Entry 3PR5 (X-ray diffraction, 2.40 A resolution); this record covers chains B and T of the 3 polymer chains in the assembly.

Chain B:
Molecule: DNA polymerase IV
Organism: Sulfolobus solfataricus
Notes: EC 2.7.7.7
Reference sequence: Q97W02 (DPO42_SULSO); numbering as in UniProt (aligned over 1-341)
Amino-acid sequence (341 residues; row label = number of the first residue in the row):
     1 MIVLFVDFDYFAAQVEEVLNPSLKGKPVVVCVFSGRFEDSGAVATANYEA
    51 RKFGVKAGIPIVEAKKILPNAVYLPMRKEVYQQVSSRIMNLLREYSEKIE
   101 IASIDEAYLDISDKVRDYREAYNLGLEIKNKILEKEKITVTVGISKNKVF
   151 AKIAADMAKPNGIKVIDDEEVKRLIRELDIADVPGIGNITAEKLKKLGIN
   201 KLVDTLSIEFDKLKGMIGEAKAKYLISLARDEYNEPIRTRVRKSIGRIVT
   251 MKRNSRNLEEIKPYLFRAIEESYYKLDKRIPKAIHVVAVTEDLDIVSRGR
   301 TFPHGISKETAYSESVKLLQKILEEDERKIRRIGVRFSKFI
Sequence notes: engineered mutation Ala12 (Tyr in Q97W02)
Bound ions: Ca2+ site 1: Asp7, Phe8, Asp105 (together with ATP); Ca2+ site 2: Ala181, Ile186
Residues lining bound ligands: ATP (adenosine-5'-triphosphate): Asp7, Phe8, Asp9, Tyr10, Phe11, Ala12, Val43, Ala44, Thr45, Tyr48, Arg51, Ala57, Gly58, Met76, Asp105, Lys159

Chain T:
Molecule: 18-nt DNA strand
Sequence (18 nucleotides; row label = number of the first residue in the row; numbering starts at 0):
     0 TTCATGAGTCCTTCCCCC
Not modelled in the structure: 0-2

Chain B / chain T interface:
Pairs across the interface (36):
  Val32(B) with DT4(T), phosphate contact; DG5(T), sugar contact
  Phe37(B) with DA3(T), phosphate contact
  Ser40(B) with DA3(T), phosphate contact
  Gly41(B) with DA3(T), hydrogen bond to the phosphate; DT4(T), sugar contact
  Ala42(B) with DT4(T), sugar contact
  Gly58(B) with DT4(T), base contact
  Gly218(B) with DT11(T), phosphate contact
  Glu219(B) with DT11(T), hydrogen bond to the phosphate
  Ala220(B) with DC10(T), phosphate contact; DT11(T), hydrogen bond to the phosphate
  Arg242(B) with DG7(T), sugar contact; DT8(T), phosphate contact
  Lys243(B) with DT8(T), hydrogen bond to the phosphate; DC9(T), salt bridge to the phosphate
  Ser244(B) with DG7(T), phosphate contact; DT8(T), hydrogen bond to the phosphate
  Ile245(B) with DG7(T), phosphate contact
  Gly246(B) with DA6(T), phosphate contact; DG7(T), hydrogen bond to the phosphate
  Arg247(B) with DG5(T), salt bridge to the phosphate; DA6(T), salt bridge to the phosphate
  Ile248(B) with DG5(T), phosphate contact; DA6(T), hydrogen bond to the phosphate
  Val249(B) with DG5(T), phosphate contact
  Thr250(B) with DT4(T), sugar contact; DG5(T), hydrogen bond to the phosphate
  Lys275(B) with DA6(T), salt bridge to the phosphate
  Leu293(B) with DA3(T), base contact
  Arg331(B) with DA3(T), salt bridge to the phosphate; DT4(T), salt bridge to the phosphate
  Arg332(B) with DT4(T), sugar contact; DG5(T), salt bridge to the phosphate
  Arg336(B) with DA6(T), sugar contact; DG7(T), salt bridge to the phosphate
Other interface residues (no listed pair), chain B (29 interface residues in all): Ser34, Val43, Pro60, Lys78, Arg240, Val241

Overview:
29 residues of chain B face 9 of chain T across their interface, with 8 hydrogen bonds and 8 salt bridges.
Polar pairs include Gly41(B)-DA3(T), Glu219(B)-DT11(T) and Ala220(B)-DT11(T). Bound to chain B: ATP. Asp7(B),
Phe8(B) and Asp105(B) coordinate Ca2+ site 1.
Chain B is DNA polymerase IV (Sulfolobus solfataricus) and chain T is an 18-nt DNA strand; the structure, Dpo4
Y12A mutant incorporating ADP opposite template dT, was determined by X-ray diffraction, deposited together
with 3PR4.
